PDB entry 7V2L | electron microscopy, 3.30 A resolution | chains A and H of the 22 polymer chains in the assembly

[Chain A]
Molecule: 16s ribosomal RNA
Organism: Thermus thermophilus HB8
Sequence (1522 nucleotides; row label = number of the first residue in the row):
     1 UUUGUUGGAG AGUUUGAUCC UGGCUCAGGG UGAACGCUGG CGGCGUGCCU AAGACAUGCA
    61 AGUCGUGCGG GCCGCGGGGU UUUACUCCGU GGUCAGCGGC GGACGGGUGA GUAACGCGUG
   121 GGUGACCUAC CCGGAAGAGG GGGACAACCC GGGGAAACUC GGGCUAAUCC CCCAUGUGGA
   181 CCCGCCCCUU GGGGUGUGUC CAAAGGGCUU UGCCCGCUUC CGGAUGGGCC CGCGUCCCAU
   241 CAGCUAGUUG GUGGGGUAAU GGCCCACCAA GGCGACGACG GGUAGCCGGU CUGAGAGGAU
   301 GGCCGGCCAC AGGGGCACUG AGACACGGGC CCCACUCCUA CGGGAGGCAG CAGUUAGGAA
   361 UCUUCCGCAA UGGGCGCAAG CCUGACGGAG CGACGCCGCU UGGAGGAAGA AGCCCUUCGG
   421 GGUGUAAACU CCUGAACCCG GGACGAAACC CCCGACGAGG GGACUGACGG UACCGGGGUA
   481 AUAGCGCCGG CCAACUCCGU GCCAGCAGCC GCGGUAAUAC GGAGGGCGCG AGCGUUACCC
   541 GGAUUCACUG GGCGUAAAGG GCGUGUAGGC GGCCUGGGGC GUCCCAUGUG AAAGACCACG
   601 GCUCAACCGU GGGGGAGCGU GGGAUACGCU CAGGCUAGAC GGUGGGAGAG GGUGGUGGAA
   661 UUCCCGGAGU AGCGGUGAAA UGCGCAGAUA CCGGGAGGAA CGCCGAUGGC GAAGGCAGCC
   721 ACCUGGUCCA CCCGUGACGC UGAGGCGCGA AAGCGUGGGG AGCAAACCGG AUUAGAUACC
   781 CGGGUAGUCC ACGCCCUAAA CGAUGCGCGC UAGGUCUCUG GGUCUCCUGG GGGCCGAAGC
   841 UAACGCGUUA AGCGCGCCGC CUGGGGAGUA CGGCCGCAAG GCUGAAACUC AAAGGAAUUG
   901 ACGGGGGCCC GCACAAGCGG UGGAGCAUGU GGUUUAAUUC GAAGCAACGC GAAGAACCUU
   961 ACCAGGCCUU GACAUGCUAG GGAACCCGGG UGAAAGCCUG GGGUGCCCCG CGAGGGGAGC
  1021 CCUAGCACAG GUGCUGCAUG GCCGUCGUCA GCUCGUGCCG UGAGGUGUUG GGUUAAGUCC
  1081 CGCAACGAGC GCAACCCCCG CCGUUAGUUG CCAGCGGUUC GGCCGGGCAC UCUAACGGGA
  1141 CUGCCCGCGA AAGCGGGAGG AAGGAGGGGA CGACGUCUGG UCAGCAUGGC CCUUACGGCC
  1201 UGGGCGACAC ACGUGCUACA AUGCCCACUA CAAAGCGAUG CCACCCGGCA ACGGGGAGCU
  1261 AAUCGCAAAA AGGUGGGCCC AGUUCGGAUU GGGGUCUGCA ACCCGACCCC AUGAAGCCGG
  1321 AAUCGCUAGU AAUCGCGGAU CAGCCAUGCC GCGGUGAAUA CGUUCCCGGG CCUUGUACAC
  1381 ACCGCCCGUC ACGCCAUGGG AGCGGGCUCU ACCCGAAGUC GCCGGGAGCC UACGGGCAGG
  1441 CGCCGAGGGU AGGGCCCGUG ACUGGGGCGA AGUCGUAACA AGGUAGCUGU ACCGGAAGGU
  1501 GCGGCUGGAU CACCUCCUUU CU
Not modelled in the structure: 1-4, 1512-1522
Reported in the primary citation:
  - mutagenesis - A901G: decreased catalytic activity

[Chain H]
Protein: 30S ribosomal protein S8
Organism: Thermus thermophilus HB8
UniProtKB: P0DOY9 (RS8_THET8); residues 1-138 here = UniProt positions 1-138
Chain sequence (138 residues; numbered 1 to 138; the number before each row is that of its first residue):
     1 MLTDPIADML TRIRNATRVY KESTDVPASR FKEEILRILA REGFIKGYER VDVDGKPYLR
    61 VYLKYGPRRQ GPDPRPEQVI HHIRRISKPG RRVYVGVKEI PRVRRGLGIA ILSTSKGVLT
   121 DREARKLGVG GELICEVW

[Chain A / chain H interface]
Pairs across the interface (66):
  U5(A) - Arg102(H)  base contact
  U5(A) - Arg105(H)  base contact
  C548(A) - Arg91(H)  hydrogen bond to the sugar
  C570(A) - Pro89(H)  phosphate contact
  C570(A) - Gly90(H)  sugar contact
  G571(A) - Met1(H)  sugar contact
  G571(A) - Leu2(H)  sugar contact
  G571(A) - Thr3(H)  sugar contact
  G571(A) - Pro89(H)  phosphate contact
  G571(A) - Arg92(H)  salt bridge to the phosphate
  G572(A) - Pro5(H)  phosphate contact
  C573(A) - Pro5(H)  phosphate contact
  C573(A) - Ser29(H)  sugar contact
  C574(A) - Ser29(H)  phosphate contact
  C574(A) - Arg30(H)  hydrogen bond to the phosphate
  U575(A) - Arg30(H)  salt bridge to the phosphate
  G581(A) - Tyr94(H)  base contact
  U582(A) - Tyr94(H)  phosphate contact
  C583(A) - Val95(H)  sugar contact
  C583(A) - Gly96(H)  phosphate contact
  C583(A) - Val129(H)  sugar contact
  C583(A) - Gly130(H)  hydrogen bond to the sugar
  C583(A) - Gly131(H)  sugar contact
  C584(A) - Gly96(H)  phosphate contact
  C584(A) - Val97(H)  hydrogen bond to the phosphate
  C584(A) - Gly128(H)  sugar contact
  A624(A) - Ser115(H)  hydrogen bond to the base
  A626(A) - Phe31(H)  sugar contact
  A626(A) - Ser113(H)  hydrogen bond to the sugar
  A626(A) - Thr114(H)  base contact
  A626(A) - Ser115(H)  base contact
  C627(A) - Phe31(H)  sugar contact
  C627(A) - Ser113(H)  hydrogen bond to the sugar
  C627(A) - Glu132(H)  hydrogen bond to the sugar
  G628(A) - Arg92(H)  sugar contact
  U636(A) - Lys56(H)  hydrogen bond to the phosphate
  A637(A) - Lys56(H)  salt bridge to the phosphate
  G739(A) - Met1(H)  base contact
  C740(A) - Met1(H)  sugar contact
  G807(A) - Met1(H)  hydrogen bond to the sugar
  C808(A) - Met1(H)  hydrogen bond to the sugar
  C808(A) - Leu2(H)  sugar contact
  G809(A) - Asp8(H)  hydrogen bond to the sugar
  G809(A) - Thr11(H)  base contact
  G809(A) - Arg12(H)  hydrogen bond to the sugar
  C810(A) - Arg12(H)  sugar contact
  C810(A) - Asn15(H)  hydrogen bond to the base
  U811(A) - Asn15(H)  sugar contact
  U811(A) - Val19(H)  sugar contact
  A837(A) - Val19(H)  base contact
  A838(A) - Arg18(H)  sugar contact
  A838(A) - Arg75(H)  hydrogen bond to the phosphate
  G839(A) - Arg75(H)  salt bridge to the phosphate
  G852(A) - Asn15(H)  base contact
  C853(A) - Thr11(H)  base contact
  C853(A) - Arg14(H)  hydrogen bond to the sugar
  C853(A) - Asn15(H)  hydrogen bond to the sugar
  G854(A) - Ala7(H)  sugar contact
  G854(A) - Thr11(H)  hydrogen bond to the sugar
  G854(A) - Arg14(H)  hydrogen bond to the phosphate
  C855(A) - Thr3(H)  hydrogen bond to the sugar
  C855(A) - Asp4(H)  sugar contact
  C855(A) - Lys88(H)  salt bridge to the phosphate
  G856(A) - Thr3(H)  hydrogen bond to the sugar
  G856(A) - Lys88(H)  phosphate contact
  G856(A) - Pro89(H)  phosphate contact
Also at the interface, not in a pair above, chain A (36 interface residues in all): U625, A812, C857
Also at the interface, not in a pair above, chain H (43 interface residues in all): Lys21, Ala28, Pro57, Gly106, Gly117, Val118

[In short]
The interface between chain A and chain H involves 36 residues on one side and 43 on the other, with 21
hydrogen bonds and 5 salt bridges. Polar pairs include A624(A)-Ser115(H), C810(A)-Asn15(H) and
C548(A)-Arg91(H). From the paper: A901G of chain A reduces catalytic activity.
Here chain A is 16s ribosomal RNA and chain H is 30S ribosomal protein S8, both from Thermus thermophilus HB8.
Entry 7V2L (T.thermophilus 30S ribosome with KsgA, class K1k2) was determined by electron microscopy (same
publication as 7V2M, 7V2N, 7V2O, 7V2P and 7V2Q).
